6B2M - chains A and D of the 6 polymer chains in the assembly; structure by X-ray diffraction, 2.09 A resolution.

== Chain A (and D) ==
Protein: ATP-utilizing enzyme of the PP-loopsuperfamily
Organism: Lactobacillus plantarum
Notes: chain D of this document is another copy of the same molecule, construct and numbering; everything in this record applies to it too
Reference sequence: A0A0G9FES3 (A0A0G9FES3_LACPN); residues 1-276 here = UniProt positions 1-276
Chain sequence (286 residues; row label = number of the first residue in the row):
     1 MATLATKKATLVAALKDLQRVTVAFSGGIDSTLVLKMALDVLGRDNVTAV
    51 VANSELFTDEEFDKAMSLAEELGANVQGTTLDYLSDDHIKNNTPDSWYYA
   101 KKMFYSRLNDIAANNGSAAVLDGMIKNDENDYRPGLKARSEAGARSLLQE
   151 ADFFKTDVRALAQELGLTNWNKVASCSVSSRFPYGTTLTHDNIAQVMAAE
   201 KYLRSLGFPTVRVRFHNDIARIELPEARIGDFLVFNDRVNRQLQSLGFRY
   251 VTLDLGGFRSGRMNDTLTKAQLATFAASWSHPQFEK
Unresolved in the structure: 1, 127-136, 280-286 (chain D: 1, 126-143, 260-286)
Sequence notes: expression tag (277-286)
Small-molecule neighbours: coenzyme A (COA): Ala24, Phe25, Ser26, Gly28, Ile29, Asp30, Ser31, Val50, Val51, Ala52, Tyr83, Trp97, Ala100, Lys101, Phe104, Tyr105, Asp122, Gly123, Met124, Ser177
From the paper describing this entry:
  - binding site for coenzyme A: Ala24, Ala52
  - catalytic residues: Cys176 (citing earlier work)
  - mutagenesis - K101A, E223A: unchanged catalytic activity
  - mutagenesis - D128A: abolished catalytic activity
  - binding site for coenzyme A: Lys101 (citing earlier work)
  - mutagenesis - C176A: abolished catalytic activity (citing earlier work)
  - mutagenesis - C176A: abolished binding to coenzyme A
  - mutagenesis - D30A: unchanged binding to coenzyme A
  - binding site for phosphate ion: Cys176, Ser180, Arg212, Arg214
  - mutagenesis - W97A: decreased expression
  - self-association interface (contacts with another copy of this molecule): Asp231
  - contacts within the chain: Arg181-Glu200, Arg214-Glu223 (hydrogen bond), Arg221-Glu223 (hydrogen bond)

== Interface between chain A and chain D ==
Contacting residue pairs - 7 pairs, chain A then chain D:
  Leu233(A) with Val234(D)
  Val234(A) with Leu233(D); Asn236(D)
  Asn236(A) with Val234(D)
  Asp237(A) with Arg238(D), salt bridge
  Arg238(A) with Asp237(D), salt bridge
  Arg241(A) with Arg241(D)

== Summary ==
Chain A and chain D each contribute 6 residues to their interface, with 2 salt bridges. The salt-bridged pair
is Asp237(A)-Arg238(D). Bound to chain A: coenzyme A. From the paper: the catalytic residue Cys176(A); D128A
and C176A of chain A abolish catalytic activity; 6 substitutions were tested in all.
Both chains are ATP-utilizing enzyme of the PP-loopsuperfamily (Lactobacillus plantarum). Entry 6B2M (LarE, a
sulfur transferase involved in synthesis of the cofactor for lactate racemase in complex with ...) was
determined by X-ray diffraction (same publication as 6B2O).
